Entry 7UZ8 (electron microscopy, 3.10 A resolution); this record covers chains P and Q of the 9 polymer chains in the assembly.

# Chain P
Protein: M8a-31 Fab heavy chain
From: Mus musculus
Notes: antibody fragment or engineered binder
Amino-acid sequence (228 residues; numbered 1 to 240; 12 numbers in that range are skipped by the numbering (no residue carries them; nothing is unmodelled there); the number before each row is that of its first residue):
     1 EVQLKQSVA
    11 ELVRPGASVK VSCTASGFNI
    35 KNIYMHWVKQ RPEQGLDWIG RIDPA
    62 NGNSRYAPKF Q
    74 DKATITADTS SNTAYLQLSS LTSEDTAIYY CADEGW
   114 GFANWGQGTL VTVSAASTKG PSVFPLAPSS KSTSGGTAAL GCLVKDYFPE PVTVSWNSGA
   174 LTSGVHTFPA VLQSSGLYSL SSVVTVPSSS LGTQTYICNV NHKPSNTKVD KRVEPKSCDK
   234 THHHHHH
Disordered / not traced: 129-240
Disulfides: C23-C104

# Chain Q
Protein: M8a-31 Fab light chain
From: Mus musculus
Notes: antibody fragment or engineered binder
Amino-acid sequence (220 residues; each row starts with the number of its first residue; note: 14 numbers in that range are skipped by the numbering (no residue carries them; nothing is unmodelled there)):
     1 DIVMTQSPSS LTVTAGEKVT MSCKSSQSLL NSGNQKNYLT WYQQKVGQPP KLLIYWA
    65 STRDPGVP
    74 DRFTGSG
    83 FGTDFTLTIS SVQAEDLAVY YCQNDYS
   114 YPLTFGAGTK VELKRTVAAP SVFIFPPSDE QLKSGTASVV CLLNNFYPRE AKVQWKVDNA
   174 LQSGNSQESV TEQDSKDSTY SLSSTLTLSK ADYEKHKVYA CEVTHQGLSS PVTKSFNRGE
   234 C
Disordered / not traced: 127-234
Disulfides: C23-C104

# Interface between chain P and chain Q
Pairs across the interface (28; chain P residue first):
  V42(P) with F118(Q), hydrophobic
  Q44(P) with Q44(Q), hydrogen bond; Y103(Q), hydrogen bond
  G49(P) with A120(Q)
  L50(P) with F118(Q); G119(Q)
  D51(P) with F118(Q)
  W52(P) with Y114(Q); L116(Q); F118(Q), hydrophobic
  R55(P) with Y114(Q)
  R66(P) with Y114(Q), hydrogen bond
  P69(P) with D1(Q)
  W109(P) with Y38(Q); T40(Q); Y55(Q); W56(Q); D107(Q)
  G114(P) with T40(Q); Y42(Q); L52(Q)
  F115(P) with Y42(Q), hydrogen bond (backbone-side chain); L52(Q); Q105(Q); F118(Q), hydrophobic
  W118(P) with Y42(Q), hydrophobic; P50(Q)
  G119(P) with P49(Q)
Other interface residues (no listed pair), chain P (18 interface residues in all): H40, Q48, Y103, A116
Other interface residues (no listed pair), chain Q (20 interface residues in all): K51, P115

# Summary
18 residues of chain P and 20 residues of chain Q are in contact, with 4 hydrogen bonds. Among the polar pairs
are Q44(P)-Q44(Q), Q44(P)-Y103(Q) and R66(P)-Y114(Q).
Chain P is M8a-31 Fab heavy chain and chain Q is M8a-31 Fab light chain, both from Mus musculus; the
structure, Structure of the SARS-CoV-2 Omicron BA.1 S 6P trimer in complex with the mouse antibody Fab ...,
was determined by electron microscopy, deposited together with 7UZ4, 7UZ6, 7UZ7, 7UZ9, 7UZA, 7UZB, 7UZC and
7UZD.
